PDB entry 2BKY | X-ray diffraction, 1.70 A resolution | chains A and B of the 4 polymer chains in the assembly

Chain A (and B):
Name: DNA/RNA-binding protein alba 1
Source organism: Sulfolobus solfataricus
Notes: chain B of this document is another copy of the same molecule, construct and numbering; everything in this record applies to it too
UniProtKB: P60849 (ALBA1_SULSO); residues 1-97 here = UniProt positions 1-97
Chain sequence (97 residues; each row starts with the number of its first residue):
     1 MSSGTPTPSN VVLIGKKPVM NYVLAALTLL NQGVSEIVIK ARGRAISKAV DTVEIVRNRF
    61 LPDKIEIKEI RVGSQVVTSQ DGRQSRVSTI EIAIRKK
Not modelled in the structure: 1-8
UniProt features mapped onto this chain:
  - binding site (RNA): Lys16, Lys17, Tyr22, Arg42, Arg44
  - site: Lys17 (Not acetylated by pat acetylase)
  - modified residue: Ser2 (N-acetylserine), Lys16 (N6,N6,N6-trimethyllysine), Asn31 (Deamidated asparagine), Gln32 (Deamidated glutamine), Lys40 (N6-methyllysine), Lys48 (N6-acetyllysine), Asp51 (Aspartate methyl ester), Asn58 (Deamidated asparagine), Lys64 (N6-acetyllysine), Lys68 (N6-acetyllysine), Glu69 (Glutamate methyl ester (Glu)), Gln75 (N5-methylglutamine), Asp81 (Aspartate methyl ester), Lys97 (N6-methyllysine)
What the authors report for this chain:
  - post-translational modification sites: Lys16 (citing earlier work)

Interface between chain A and chain B:
Pairs across the interface (44; chain A residue first):
  Leu13(A) with Ser9(B); Val11(B), hydrophobic
  Lys40(A) with Lys40(B)
  Arg42(A) with Arg71(B); Glu91(B)
  Glu66(A) with Gln80(B)
  Ile67(A) with Gln80(B)
  Lys68(A) with Ser79(B); Gln80(B), hydrogen bond (backbone-backbone)
  Glu69(A) with Val77(B); Thr78(B); Ser79(B)
  Ile70(A) with Val76(B); Val77(B); Thr78(B), hydrogen bond (backbone-backbone)
  Arg71(A) with Arg42(B); Gln75(B); Val76(B); Val77(B)
  Val72(A) with Gln75(B); Val76(B), hydrogen bond (backbone-backbone)
  Gly73(A) with Ser74(B); Gln75(B)
  Ser74(A) with Gly73(B); Ser74(B), hydrogen bond (backbone-backbone)
  Gln75(A) with Arg71(B); Val72(B); Gly73(B); Glu91(B)
  Val76(A) with Ile70(B); Arg71(B); Val72(B), hydrogen bond (backbone-backbone)
  Val77(A) with Glu69(B); Ile70(B)
  Thr78(A) with Glu69(B); Ile70(B), hydrogen bond (backbone-backbone)
  Ser79(A) with Lys68(B); Glu69(B)
  Gln80(A) with Glu66(B); Ile67(B); Lys68(B), hydrogen bond (backbone-backbone)
  Glu91(A) with Arg42(B), salt bridge; Gln75(B)
  Arg95(A) with Gln80(B)
Other interface residues (no listed pair), chain B (21 interface residues in all): Leu13

Overview:
The interface between chain A and chain B involves 20 residues on one side and 21 on the other, with 7
hydrogen bonds and 1 salt bridge. Among the polar pairs are Glu91(A)-Arg42(B), Lys68(A)-Gln80(B) and
Ile70(A)-Thr78(B). From UniProt: 5 RNA-binding residues on chain A. The paper reports a modification site at
Lys16(A).
Both chains are DNA/RNA-binding protein alba 1 (Sulfolobus solfataricus). Entry 2BKY (Crystal structure of the
Alba1:Alba2 heterodimer from sulfolobus solfataricus) was determined by X-ray diffraction.
